Entry 9FM0 (X-ray diffraction, 2.56 A resolution); this record covers chains A and E of the 3 polymer chains in the assembly.

== Chain A ==
Molecule: Human Fab Heavy Chain (FabHC) V-region
Source organism: Homo sapiens
Notes: antibody fragment or engineered binder
Amino-acid sequence (225 residues; numbered 1 to 225; the number before each row is that of its first residue):
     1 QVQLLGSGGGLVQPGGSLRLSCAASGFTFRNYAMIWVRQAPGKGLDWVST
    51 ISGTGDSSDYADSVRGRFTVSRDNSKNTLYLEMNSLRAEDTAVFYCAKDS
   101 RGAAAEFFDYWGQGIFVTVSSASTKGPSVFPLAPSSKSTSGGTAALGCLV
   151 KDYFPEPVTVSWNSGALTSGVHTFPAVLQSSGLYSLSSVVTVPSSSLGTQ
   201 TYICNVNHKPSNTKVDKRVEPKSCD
Disulfide bonds: C22-C96, C148-C204

== Chain E ==
Molecule: Type III secretion protein PcrV
Source organism: Pseudomonas aeruginosa
UniProtKB: G3XD49 (G3XD49_PSEAE); residues 132-249 here = UniProt positions 132-249
Amino-acid sequence (131 residues; numbered 119 to 249; the number before each row is that of its first residue):
   119 MEVRNLNAARELFLDELKALTAELKVYSVIQSQINAALSAKQGIRIDAGG
   169 IDLVDPTLYGYAVGDPRWKDSPEYALLSNLDTFSGKLSIKDFLSGSPKQS
   219 GELKGLSDEYPFEKDNNPVGNFATTVSDRSR
Unresolved in the structure: 119-121
Construct notes: initiating methionine (119); expression tag (120-131)
What the authors report for this chain:
  - specificity-determining residues: S225

== Interface between chain A and chain E ==
Contacting residue pairs (35; chain A residue first):
  R30(A) - E231(E)  salt bridge
  N31(A) - E231(E)  hydrogen bond
  N31(A) - P236(E)
  Y32(A) - N234(E)  hydrogen bond
  A33(A) - G223(E)
  T50(A) - G223(E)
  S52(A) - G223(E)
  S52(A) - L224(E)
  S52(A) - S225(E)
  G53(A) - S225(E)  hydrogen bond (backbone-side chain)
  T54(A) - S225(E)  hydrogen bond (backbone-side chain)
  D56(A) - K208(E)  salt bridge
  D56(A) - L224(E)
  D56(A) - S225(E)
  D56(A) - D226(E)  hydrogen bond (side chain-backbone)
  S57(A) - K208(E)
  S57(A) - L224(E)
  D59(A) - K222(E)
  R101(A) - N239(E)
  R101(A) - T242(E)
  R101(A) - T243(E)
  R101(A) - D246(E)  salt bridge
  A103(A) - G223(E)
  A103(A) - L224(E)
  A103(A) - Y228(E)  hydrogen bond (backbone-side chain)
  A103(A) - N239(E)
  A103(A) - F240(E)  hydrophobic
  A104(A) - L221(E)  hydrophobic
  A104(A) - K222(E)
  A104(A) - G223(E)
  A104(A) - L224(E)  hydrophobic
  A105(A) - K222(E)  hydrogen bond (backbone-backbone)
  E106(A) - L221(E)
  E106(A) - T243(E)  hydrogen bond
  E106(A) - R247(E)  salt bridge
Interface residues without a listed pair, chain A (17 interface residues in all): I51
Interface residues without a listed pair, chain E (18 interface residues in all): E227
Interface features reported in the paper:
  - epitope / paratope residues, chain E: K208(E), K222(E), S225(E), D226(E), Y228(E), E231(E), N234(E), T243(E)

== In short ==
Chain A and chain E form an interface of 17 and 18 residues respectively, with 8 hydrogen bonds and 4 salt
bridges. Polar pairs include R30(A)-E231(E), D56(A)-K208(E) and R101(A)-D246(E). From the paper:
epitope/paratope residues K208(E), K222(E) and S225(E) among others; the specificity determinant S225(E).
Chain A is Human Fab Heavy Chain (FabHC) V-region (Homo sapiens) and chain E is Type III secretion protein
PcrV (Pseudomonas aeruginosa); the structure, Human antibody (Fab) and P. aeruginosa (T3SS) protein
PcrV-fragment complex, was determined by X-ray diffraction.
